4CHF - chain A; structure by X-ray diffraction, 3.00 A resolution.

== Chain A ==
Name: Polymerase basic protein 2
From: Thogoto virus
Notes: fragment: putative cap-binding domain, residues 323-486
UniProt: Q9YNA4 (PB2_THOGV); numbering as in UniProt (aligned over 323-486)
Chain sequence (168 residues; numbered 319 to 486; the number before each row is that of its first residue):
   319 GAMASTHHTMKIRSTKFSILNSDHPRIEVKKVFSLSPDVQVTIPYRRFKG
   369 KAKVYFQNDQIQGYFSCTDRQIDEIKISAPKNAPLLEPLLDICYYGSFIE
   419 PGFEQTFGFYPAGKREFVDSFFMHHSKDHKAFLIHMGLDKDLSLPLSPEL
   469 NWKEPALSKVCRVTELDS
Unresolved in the structure: 319-324, 486
Differences from the reference sequence: expression tag (319-322)
Reported in the primary citation:
  - contacts within the chain: Arg-344/Tyr-413 (hydrogen bond)
  - mutagenesis - R344A: unchanged expression
  - mutagenesis - R344A: unchanged catalytic activity

== In short ==
From the paper: R344A leaves expression unchanged; contacts within the chain involving Arg-344 and Tyr-413.
Chain A is Polymerase basic protein 2 (Thogoto virus); the structure, Crystal structure of the putative
cap-binding domain of the PB2 subunit of Thogoto virus polymerase (form ..., was determined by X-ray
diffraction, deposited together with 4CGS, 4CGX, 4CHC, 4CHD and 4CHE.
